PDB entry 6RDX | electron microscopy, 3.90 A resolution | chains R and S of the 31 polymer chains in the assembly

Chain R:
Protein: Mitochondrial ATP synthase subunit delta
Source organism: Polytomella sp. Pringsheim 198.80
Reference sequence: D7P7X6 (D7P7X6_9CHLO); residues 1-199 here = UniProt positions 1-199
Chain sequence (199 residues; row label = number of the first residue in the row):
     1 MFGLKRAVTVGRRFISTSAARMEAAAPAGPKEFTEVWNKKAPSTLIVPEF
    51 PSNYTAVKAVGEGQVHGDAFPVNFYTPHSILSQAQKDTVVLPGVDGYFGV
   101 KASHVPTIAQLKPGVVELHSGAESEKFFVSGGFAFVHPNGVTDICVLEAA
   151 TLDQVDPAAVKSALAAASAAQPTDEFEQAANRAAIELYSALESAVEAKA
Disordered / not traced: 1-22

Chain S:
Protein: ATP synthase gamma chain, mitochondrial
Source organism: Polytomella sp. Pringsheim 198.80
Reference sequence: Q4LDE7 (Q4LDE7_9CHLO); residues 1-317 here = UniProt positions 1-317
Chain sequence (317 residues; row label = number of the first residue in the row):
     1 MALRKAVLSLGLSQGVAAEAVLGSGMFNAVQHESVRYASNQAVKQRIRAI
    51 KNIGKITKAMKMVAASKMKNAQIAVEQSRGLVDPFVRLFGDFPAVNSNKS
   101 VVVAVTSDKGLCGGLNSNITKYTRATLATTESEGKDVVVVSIGDKGRSQL
   151 TRIESQRYQLAIADTYKVRVTFGQASLIVEELIKHNPQSYQILFNKFRSA
   201 ISFKPTVATILSPDLLEKQLEDVTGNSLDAYDIEASHERSDVLRDLTEFH
   251 LGVTLYNAMLENNCSEHASRMSAMENSTKSAGEMLGKLTLDYNRKRQATI
   301 TTELIEIIAGASALMDE
Disordered / not traced: 1-38, 316-317

Chain R / chain S interface:
Residue-residue contacts (96):
  Glu23(R) with Gln219(S); Asp222(S); Thr224(S), hydrogen bond (side chain-backbone); Gly225(S)
  Ala24(R) with Asp222(S), hydrogen bond (backbone-backbone)
  Ala26(R) with Ala94(S); Leu220(S)
  Ala28(R) with Phe92(S), hydrophobic; Ala94(S)
  Gly29(R) with Asp91(S); Pro93(S)
  Pro30(R) with Asp91(S)
  Glu32(R) with Ala94(S)
  Phe33(R) with Pro93(S), hydrophobic; Thr126(S)
  Val36(R) with Thr129(S)
  Trp37(R) with Ala125(S), hydrogen bond (side chain-backbone); Thr126(S); Thr129(S), hydrogen bond
  Lys40(R) with Ala128(S)
  Leu45(R) with Lys121(S); Tyr122(S), hydrophobic
  Ile46(R) with Tyr122(S), hydrogen bond (backbone-side chain)
  Pro48(R) with Tyr122(S), hydrophobic; Pro205(S); Val207(S), hydrophobic
  Glu49(R) with Lys204(S); Pro205(S), hydrogen bond (backbone-backbone); Thr206(S); Val207(S), hydrogen bond (backbone-backbone)
  Phe50(R) with Pro93(S), hydrophobic; Val207(S)
  Pro51(R) with Asp83(S); Val86(S); Asp91(S); Val207(S)
  Ser52(R) with Asp91(S)
  Tyr54(R) with Asp83(S); Lys196(S); Arg198(S); Thr206(S)
  Thr55(R) with Asp83(S), hydrogen bond; Arg87(S)
  Val57(R) with Arg87(S), hydrogen bond (backbone-side chain)
  Ala59(R) with Arg87(S); Tyr231(S)
  Asn73(R) with Arg87(S), hydrogen bond
  Tyr75(R) with Gly80(S); Leu81(S), hydrophobic; Pro84(S)
  Pro77(R) with Ser78(S); Leu81(S), hydrophobic; Phe172(S), hydrophobic; Tyr256(S)
  His78(R) with Gln77(S)
  Ser79(R) with Gln77(S)
  Ile80(R) with Gln77(S), hydrogen bond (backbone-side chain); Gly80(S)
  Val94(R) with Glu234(S); Ala235(S); Ser236(S)
  Asp95(R) with Glu234(S)
  Phe98(R) with Glu234(S)
  Pro106(R) with Ala230(S); Tyr231(S); Asp232(S), hydrogen bond (backbone-backbone)
  Thr107(R) with Tyr231(S); Asp232(S)
  Ile108(R) with Leu228(S), hydrophobic; Tyr231(S), hydrophobic; Asp232(S), hydrogen bond (backbone-backbone); Ile233(S), hydrophobic; Glu234(S), hydrogen bond (backbone-backbone); Leu246(S), hydrophobic
  Ala109(R) with Glu234(S)
  Gln110(R) with Glu234(S); Val242(S)
  Phe133(R) with Val242(S), hydrophobic; Asp245(S); Leu246(S), hydrophobic; Phe249(S), hydrophobic
  Phe135(R) with Phe85(S), hydrophobic; Leu88(S), hydrophobic; Leu246(S), hydrophobic
  Val136(R) with Tyr231(S)
  His137(R) with Pro84(S); Arg87(S); Leu88(S); Tyr231(S)
  Pro138(R) with Tyr231(S)
  Asp143(R) with Pro84(S); Arg87(S), salt bridge
  Cys145(R) with Leu81(S), hydrophobic; Pro84(S), hydrophobic; Phe249(S)
  Leu147(R) with Phe249(S), hydrophobic
Other interface residues (no listed pair), chain R (48 interface residues in all): Ala41, Thr76, Val105, Val141
Other interface residues (no listed pair), chain S (50 interface residues in all): Glu76, Val95, Thr130, Ala208, Val223

Summary:
Chain R and chain S form an interface of 48 and 50 residues respectively; the contacts include 14 hydrogen
bonds and 1 salt bridge. Among the polar pairs are Asp143(R)-Arg87(S), Glu23(R)-Thr224(S) and
Trp37(R)-Ala125(S).
Here chain R is Mitochondrial ATP synthase subunit delta and chain S is ATP synthase gamma chain,
mitochondrial, both from Polytomella sp. Pringsheim 198.80. Entry 6RDX (Cryo-EM structure of Polytomella F-ATP
synthase, Rotary substate 1F, monomer-masked refinement) was determined by electron microscopy, deposited
together with 6RD4, 6RD5, 6RD6, 6RD7, 6RD8, 6RD9 and 46 further entries.
